Entry 6YNX (electron microscopy, 2.50 A resolution); this record covers chains a and j of the 41 polymer chains in the assembly.

# Chain a
Molecule: subunit a
From: Tetrahymena thermophila
UniProtKB: Q951C1 (Q951C1_TETTH); residue numbers follow UniProt; this construct covers 1-446
Sequence (446 residues; numbered 1 to 446; the number before each row is that of its first residue):
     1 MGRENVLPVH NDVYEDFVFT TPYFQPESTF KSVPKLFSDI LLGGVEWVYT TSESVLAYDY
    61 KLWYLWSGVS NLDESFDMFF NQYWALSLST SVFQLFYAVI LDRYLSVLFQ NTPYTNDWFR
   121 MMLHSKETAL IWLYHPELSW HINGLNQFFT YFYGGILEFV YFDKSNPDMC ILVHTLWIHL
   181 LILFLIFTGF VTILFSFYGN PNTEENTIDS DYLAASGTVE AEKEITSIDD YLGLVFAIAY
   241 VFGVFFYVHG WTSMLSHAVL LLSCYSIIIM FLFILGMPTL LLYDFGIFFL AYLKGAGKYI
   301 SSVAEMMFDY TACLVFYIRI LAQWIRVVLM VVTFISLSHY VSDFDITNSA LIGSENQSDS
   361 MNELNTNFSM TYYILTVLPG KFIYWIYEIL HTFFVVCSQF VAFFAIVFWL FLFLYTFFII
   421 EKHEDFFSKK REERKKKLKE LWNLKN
Unresolved in the structure: 1-13
Small-molecule neighbours:
  - 1,2-diacyl-sn-glycero-3-phosphocholine (PC1), molecule 1: L213, S216, G217, E220, K223, I225, Y231, L234, V235, I238, F404, A405, F408, W409
  - 1,2-diacyl-sn-glycero-3-phosphocholine (PC1), molecule 2: Y283, D284, G286
  - Ubiquinone-8 (UQ8): W177, I178, L180, L181, F184

# Chain j
Molecule: ATPTT5
From: Tetrahymena thermophila
UniProtKB: Q228N4 (Q228N4_TETTS); numbering as in UniProt (aligned over 1-273)
Sequence (273 residues; numbered 1 to 273; the number before each row is that of its first residue):
     1 MSENKAPGQI YAYDIHNTHY PYVNIKQDSQ TQLLASFRRS IASINPFSYR QVPSQDRAAF
    61 GLRWGNAWYA PNPYPNGIHF DRVFPTHYDP LAETNRTKAN LQLIKYAPGN YSTLVVTSEK
   121 LPRPCIRTIQ NYRRCQMVNG TEKCNSEAQD ILAICPNWAL DHMKEKVRFY TKALAINNQT
   181 YIRAMQVEEY NQGRTVADVA PKTWIHGTRQ HLRPDTMWAD DRYTNITQTE INEAIKRVEA
   241 RKAREHEKKP VEQANVNANT GEQPVRVEKS LYP
Unresolved in the structure: 1-4
Disulfide bonds: C125-C155

# Interface between chain a and chain j
Pairs across the interface - 75 pairs, chain a then chain j:
  L65(a) - A70(j)  hydrophobic
  L65(a) - Y111(j)  hydrophobic
  S70(a) - L62(j)
  N71(a) - A12(j)
  N71(a) - H16(j)  hydrogen bond (backbone-side chain)
  L72(a) - I10(j)
  L72(a) - A12(j)
  L72(a) - H16(j)
  L72(a) - P21(j)  hydrophobic
  L72(a) - V23(j)  hydrophobic
  L72(a) - Q51(j)
  L72(a) - V52(j)
  L72(a) - P53(j)
  L72(a) - L62(j)  hydrophobic
  E74(a) - I10(j)
  S91(a) - W204(j)
  S91(a) - I205(j)
  V92(a) - T203(j)
  V92(a) - W204(j)
  V92(a) - I205(j)
  Q94(a) - W204(j)  hydrogen bond
  L108(a) - V115(j)
  F109(a) - L114(j)
  F109(a) - V115(j)
  F109(a) - V116(j)  hydrogen bond (backbone-backbone)
  Q110(a) - V116(j)
  N111(a) - V115(j)
  N111(a) - V116(j)  hydrogen bond (backbone-backbone)
  N111(a) - T117(j)  hydrogen bond (backbone-side chain)
  P113(a) - S118(j)
  F119(a) - K120(j)
  Q147(a) - Y170(j)
  F148(a) - R133(j)
  T150(a) - K166(j)  hydrogen bond (backbone-side chain)
  Y151(a) - K166(j)  hydrogen bond (backbone-side chain)
  Y151(a) - Y170(j)  hydrophobic
  F152(a) - I129(j)
  F152(a) - R133(j)
  Y153(a) - L121(j)
  Y153(a) - I126(j)  hydrophobic
  Y153(a) - Q130(j)
  Y153(a) - R133(j)  hydrogen bond
  G154(a) - S118(j)
  G154(a) - E119(j)
  G154(a) - L121(j)
  G154(a) - K166(j)  hydrogen bond (backbone-side chain)
  G155(a) - S118(j)  hydrogen bond (backbone-side chain)
  G155(a) - E119(j)  hydrogen bond (backbone-backbone)
  G155(a) - H162(j)
  G155(a) - K166(j)
  I156(a) - T117(j)
  I156(a) - S118(j)
  I156(a) - H162(j)  hydrogen bond (backbone-side chain)
  I156(a) - E165(j)
  L157(a) - V116(j)  hydrophobic
  L157(a) - T117(j)
  L157(a) - F169(j)  hydrophobic
  E158(a) - V115(j)
  E158(a) - V116(j)
  E158(a) - T117(j)  hydrogen bond (backbone-backbone)
  F159(a) - L114(j)  hydrophobic
  F159(a) - V115(j)
  V160(a) - T113(j)
  V160(a) - L114(j)
  V160(a) - V115(j)  hydrogen bond (backbone-backbone)
  V160(a) - T117(j)
  Y161(a) - T113(j)
  Y161(a) - L114(j)  hydrophobic
  F162(a) - S112(j)
  F162(a) - T113(j)  hydrogen bond (backbone-backbone)
  F162(a) - V115(j)  hydrophobic
  D163(a) - Y111(j)
  K164(a) - Y111(j)  hydrogen bond (backbone-backbone)
  K164(a) - T113(j)
  S165(a) - Y111(j)
Also at the interface, not in a pair above, chain a (41 interface residues in all): S67, V69, D73, M78, T90, L95, T112, Y114, L130
Also at the interface, not in a pair above, chain j (38 interface residues in all): Y11, P71, D161, V167, T208

# Summary
41 residues of chain a and 38 residues of chain j are in contact, with 16 hydrogen bonds. Polar pairs include
N71(a)-H16(j), Q94(a)-W204(j) and N111(a)-T117(j). Chain a binds 1,2-diacyl-sn-glycero-3-phosphocholine and
Ubiquinone-8.
Here chain a is subunit a and chain j is ATPTT5, both from Tetrahymena thermophila. Entry 6YNX (Cryo-EM
structure of Tetrahymena thermophila mitochondrial ATP synthase - Fo-subcomplex) was determined by electron
microscopy (same publication as 6YNV, 6YNW, 6YNY, 6YNZ and 6YO0).
